1W5B - chain A; structure by X-ray diffraction, 2.20 A resolution.

# Chain A
Name: Cell division protein ftsz homolog 1
From: Methanocaldococcus jannaschii
UniProt: Q57816 (FTZ1_METJAX); numbering as in UniProt (aligned over 1-364)
Amino-acid sequence (364 residues; row label = number of the first residue in the row):
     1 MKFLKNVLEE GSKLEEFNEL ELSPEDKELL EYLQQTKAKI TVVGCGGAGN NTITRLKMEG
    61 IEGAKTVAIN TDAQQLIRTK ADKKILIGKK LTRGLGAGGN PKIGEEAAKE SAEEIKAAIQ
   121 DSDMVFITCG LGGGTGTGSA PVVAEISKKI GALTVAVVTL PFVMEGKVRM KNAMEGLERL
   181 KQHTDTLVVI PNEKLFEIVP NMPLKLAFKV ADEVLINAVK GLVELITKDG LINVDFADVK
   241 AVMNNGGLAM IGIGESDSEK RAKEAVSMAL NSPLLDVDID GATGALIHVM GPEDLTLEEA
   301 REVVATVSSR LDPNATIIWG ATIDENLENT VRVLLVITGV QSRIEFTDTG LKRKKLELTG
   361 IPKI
Unresolved in the structure: 1-21, 356-364
Residues lining bound ligands: GTP (guanosine-5'-triphosphate): Gly46, Gly47, Ala48, Gly49, Asn51, Thr71, Gln75, Gly96, Ala97, Gly98, Gly99, Asn100, Gly130, Leu131, Gly132, Gly133, Gly134, Thr135, Gly136, Pro161, Glu165, Arg169, Asn192, Phe208, Ala211, Asp212, Leu215
Swiss-Prot annotation at these positions:
  - binding site (GTP): Gly47, Ala48, Ala97 to Gly99, Gly134 to Gly136, Glu165, Arg169, Asp212
What the authors report for this chain:
  - catalytic residues: Asp235, Asp238
  - catalytic residues: Arg169 (proposed by the authors, not directly observed)

# Summary
Ligands of chain A: GTP. UniProt lists 11 GTP-binding residues. From the paper: catalytic residues Asp235,
Asp238 and Arg169.
Chain A is Cell division protein ftsz homolog 1 (Methanocaldococcus jannaschii); the structure, FtsZ dimer,
GTP soak (M. jannaschii), was determined by X-ray diffraction (same publication as 1W58, 1W59, 1W5A, 1W5E and
1W5F).
